PDB entry 8SZI | electron microscopy, 3.50 A resolution | chains D and E of the 5 polymer chains in the assembly

== Chain D ==
Protein: Guanine nucleotide-binding protein G(I)/G(S)/G(T) subunit beta-1
Source organism: Homo sapiens
UniProt: P62873 (GBB1_HUMAN); numbering as in UniProt (aligned over 2-340)
Sequence (343 residues; numbered -2 to 340; the number before each row is that of its first residue; numbers below 1 keep their minus sign (Gly-2 is residue -2)):
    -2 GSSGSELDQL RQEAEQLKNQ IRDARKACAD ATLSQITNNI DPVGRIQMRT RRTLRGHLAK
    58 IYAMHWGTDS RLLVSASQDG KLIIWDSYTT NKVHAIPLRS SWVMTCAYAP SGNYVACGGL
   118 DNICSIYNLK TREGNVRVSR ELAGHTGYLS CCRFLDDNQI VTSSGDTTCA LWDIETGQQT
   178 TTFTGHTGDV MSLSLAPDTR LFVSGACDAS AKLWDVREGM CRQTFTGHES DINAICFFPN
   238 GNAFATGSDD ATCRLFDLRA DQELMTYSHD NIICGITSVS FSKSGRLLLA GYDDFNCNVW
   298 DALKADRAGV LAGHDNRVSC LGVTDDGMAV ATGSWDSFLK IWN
Not modelled in the structure: -2 to 2
Sequence notes: expression tag (-2 to 1)
UniProt features mapped onto this chain:
  - modified residue: Ser2 (N-acetylserine), His266 (Phosphohistidine)
  - natural variant: Leu30 (L30F: In MRD42; uncertain significance), Arg52 (R52G: In MRD42), Gly64 (G64V: In MRD42), Asp76 (D76E: In MRD42; D76G: In MRD42), Gly77 (G77S: In MRD42), Lys78 (K78R: In MRD42), Ile80 (I80N: In MRD42; I80T: In MRD42), His91 (H91R: In MRD42; uncertain significance), Ala92 (A92T: In MRD42), Pro94 (P94S: In MRD42), Leu95 (L95P: In MRD42), Arg96 (R96L: In MRD42), 5 further natural variant entries in UniProt

== Chain E ==
Protein: Guanine nucleotide-binding protein G(I)/G(S)/G(O) subunit gamma-2
Source organism: Homo sapiens
UniProt: P59768 (GBG2_HUMAN); residue numbers follow UniProt; this construct covers 1-71
Sequence (71 residues; each row starts with the number of its first residue):
     1 MASNNTASIA QARKLVEQLK MEANIDRIKV SKAAADLMAY CEAHAKEDPL LTPVPASENP
    61 FREKKFFCAI L
Not modelled in the structure: 1-6, 64-71
UniProt features mapped onto this chain:
  - modified residue: Ala2 (N-acetylalanine), Cys68 (Cysteine methyl ester)
  - lipidation: Cys68 (S-geranylgeranyl cysteine)

== Interface between chain D and chain E ==
Contacting residue pairs (65; chain D residue first):
  Leu4(D) with Ser8(E); Ala12(E), hydrophobic
  Leu7(D) with Ala12(E), hydrophobic; Arg13(E)
  Arg8(D) with Ala12(E), hydrogen bond (side chain-backbone); Leu15(E)
  Ala11(D) with Leu19(E), hydrophobic
  Leu14(D) with Val16(E); Leu19(E), hydrophobic
  Lys15(D) with Leu19(E)
  Gln17(D) with Ala23(E)
  Ile18(D) with Leu19(E); Ala23(E), hydrophobic; Arg27(E)
  Ala21(D) with Arg27(E)
  Cys25(D) with Arg27(E); Lys29(E); Val30(E)
  Ala26(D) with Val30(E), hydrophobic
  Ala28(D) with Val30(E)
  Leu30(D) with Ala34(E), hydrophobic
  Ile37(D) with Glu42(E)
  Val40(D) with Leu51(E), hydrophobic
  Arg48(D) with Asn59(E); Phe61(E); Arg62(E)
  Arg49(D) with Pro60(E); Phe61(E), hydrogen bond (side chain-backbone)
  Ser84(D) with Phe61(E)
  Tyr85(D) with Pro60(E)
  Cys218(D) with Gln18(E), hydrogen bond (backbone-side chain)
  Arg219(D) with Glu22(E); Ile25(E)
  Gln220(D) with Ile25(E)
  Thr221(D) with Glu22(E), hydrogen bond
  Phe235(D) with Leu37(E), hydrophobic; Tyr40(E), hydrophobic; Cys41(E), hydrophobic
  Pro236(D) with Tyr40(E)
  Asn237(D) with Leu37(E)
  Asp254(D) with Ala33(E)
  Arg256(D) with Arg27(E); Ile28(E); Asp36(E), salt bridge
  Ala257(D) with Ile28(E)
  Asp258(D) with Arg27(E), salt bridge
  Gln259(D) with Val30(E)
  Leu261(D) with Val30(E), hydrophobic
  Ser279(D) with Asp48(E), hydrogen bond
  Lys280(D) with Glu47(E), hydrogen bond (side chain-backbone); Asp48(E)
  Ser281(D) with Tyr40(E); Cys41(E), hydrogen bond (backbone-side chain); His44(E); Asp48(E)
  Arg283(D) with Leu51(E)
  Leu284(D) with Leu51(E), hydrophobic
  Asp323(D) with Pro49(E)
  Gly324(D) with Pro49(E); Leu50(E)
  Met325(D) with Pro49(E), hydrophobic; Leu50(E); Val54(E), hydrophobic
  Ala326(D) with Phe61(E), hydrophobic
  Asn340(D) with Asn59(E), hydrogen bond
Interface residues without a listed pair, chain D (51 interface residues in all): Arg22, Asp27, Ile33, Ile43, Met45, Gly282, Leu300, Val327, Ile338
Interface residues without a listed pair, chain E (36 interface residues in all): Ile9, Lys20, Asp26, Ser31

== Overview ==
51 residues of chain D and 36 residues of chain E are in contact, with 8 hydrogen bonds and 2 salt bridges.
Polar contacts include Arg256(D)-Asp36(E), Asp258(D)-Arg27(E) and Arg8(D)-Ala12(E).
Chain D is Guanine nucleotide-binding protein G(I)/G(S)/G(T) subunit beta-1 and chain E is Guanine
nucleotide-binding protein G(I)/G(S)/G(O) subunit gamma-2, both from Homo sapiens; the structure, Cryo-EM
structure of PAM-free human calcium-sensing receptor CaSR-Gi complex in lipid nanodiscs, was determined by
electron microscopy, deposited together with 8SZF, 8SZG and 8SZH.
